PDB entry 5KBD | X-ray diffraction, 2.80 A resolution | chains A and D of the 4 polymer chains in the assembly

# Chain A
Protein: Tumor protein p73
Organism: Homo sapiens
UniProt: O15350 (P73_HUMAN); residue numbers follow UniProt; this construct covers 115-312
Chain sequence (207 residues; row label = number of the first residue in the row):
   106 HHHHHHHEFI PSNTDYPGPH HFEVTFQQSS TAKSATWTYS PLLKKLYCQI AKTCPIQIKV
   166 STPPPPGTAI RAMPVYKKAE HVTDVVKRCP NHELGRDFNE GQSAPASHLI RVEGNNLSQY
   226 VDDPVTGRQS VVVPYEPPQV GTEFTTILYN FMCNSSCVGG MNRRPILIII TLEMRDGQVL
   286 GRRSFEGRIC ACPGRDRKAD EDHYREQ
Not modelled in the structure: 106-111
Sequence notes: expression tag (106-114)
Metal / ion sites: Zn2+: Cys-194, His-197, Cys-262
Curated features (UniProtKB/Swiss-Prot):
  - binding site (Zn(2+)): Cys-194, His-197, Cys-258, Cys-262

# Chain D
Molecule: 10-nt DNA strand
Sequence (10 nucleotides; numbered 11 to 20; the number before each row is that of its first residue):
    11 AGACTTGTCC

# How chain A and chain D interact
Pairs across the interface (4):
  Lys-138(A) / DA11(D)  phosphate contact
  Ser-139(A) / DA11(D)  hydrogen bond to the phosphate
  Arg-268(A) / DG17(D)  base contact
  Arg-300(A) / DA13(D)  base contact
Also at the interface, not in a pair above, chain D (4 interface residues in all): DT18

# Summary
The chain A/chain D interface involves 4 residues from each chain; the contacts include 1 hydrogen bond. The
hydrogen-bonded pair is Ser-139(A)/DA11(D). The Zn2+ site is built by Cys-194(A), His-197(A) and Cys-262(A).
From UniProt: 4 Zn2+-binding residues on chain A.
Here chain A is Tumor protein p73 (Homo sapiens) and chain D is a 10-nt DNA strand. Entry 5KBD (Structural
Studies of Transcription Factor p73 DNA Binding Domain Bound to PA26 20-mer Response Element) was determined
by X-ray diffraction.
